PDB entry 5Z7D | X-ray diffraction, 4.50 A resolution (low resolution: residue-level contacts below are approximate; hydrogen-bond / salt-bridge calls are withheld) | chains A and B of the 7 polymer chains in the assembly

# Chain A (and B)
Molecule: Interferon-activable protein 204
From: Mus musculus
Notes: chain B of this document is another copy of the same molecule, construct and numbering; everything in this record applies to it too
Reference sequence: P0DOV2 (IFI4_MOUSE); residues 216-619 here = UniProt positions 216-619
Chain sequence (412 residues; row label = number of the first residue in the row):
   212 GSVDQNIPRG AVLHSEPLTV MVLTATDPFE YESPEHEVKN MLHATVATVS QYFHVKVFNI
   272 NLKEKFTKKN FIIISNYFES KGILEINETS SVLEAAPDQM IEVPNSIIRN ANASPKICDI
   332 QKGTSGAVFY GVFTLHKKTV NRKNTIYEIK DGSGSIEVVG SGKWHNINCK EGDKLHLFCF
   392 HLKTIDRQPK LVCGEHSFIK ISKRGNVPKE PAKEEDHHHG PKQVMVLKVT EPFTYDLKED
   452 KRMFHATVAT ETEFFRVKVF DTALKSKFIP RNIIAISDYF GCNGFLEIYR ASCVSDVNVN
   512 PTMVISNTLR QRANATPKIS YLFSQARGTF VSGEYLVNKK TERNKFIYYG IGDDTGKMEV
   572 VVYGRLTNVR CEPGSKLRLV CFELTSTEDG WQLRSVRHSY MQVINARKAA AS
Not modelled in the structure: 212-220, 616-623 (chain B: 212-220, 618-623)
Construct notes: expression tag (212-215, 620-623)
Reported in the primary citation:
  - conformationally variable residues (loop rearrangement): S413 to E426

# How chain A and chain B interact
Contacting residue pairs (38):
  S261(A) with K361(B); D362(B)
  Q262(A) with G363(B); S364(B)
  Y263(A) with K327(B); G363(B); S364(B)
  N321(A) with K327(B)
  A324(A) with K327(B)
  S325(A) with K327(B)
  P326(A) with K327(B); D330(B)
  K327(A) with Y263(B); N321(B); A322(B); A324(B)
  C329(A) with Y263(B)
  D330(A) with P326(B)
  K333(A) with G334(B); T335(B); A338(B); V339(B)
  G334(A) with K333(B); G334(B); T335(B)
  T335(A) with K333(B); G334(B); T335(B)
  A338(A) with K333(B)
  V339(A) with K333(B)
  F340(A) with D330(B)
  K361(A) with S261(B)
  G363(A) with S261(B); Q262(B); Y263(B)
  S364(A) with Q262(B); Y263(B)
  G365(A) with Q262(B)
Interface residues without a listed pair, chain A (22 interface residues in all): K292, I294
Interface residues without a listed pair, chain B (21 interface residues in all): K292, F340, G365

# In short
Chain A and chain B form an interface of 22 and 21 residues respectively. The paper reports conformational
variability at S413(A).
Chain A and chain B are both Interferon-activable protein 204 (Mus musculus); the structure, p204HINab-dsDNA
complex structure, was determined by X-ray diffraction, deposited together with 5YZP and 5YZW.
